PDB entry 7QQY | X-ray diffraction, 1.26 A resolution | chains A and B

Chain A:
Protein: Uncharacterized protein YGR066C
From: Saccharomyces cerevisiae
UniProtKB: P53242 (YG29_YEAST); numbering as in UniProt (aligned over 65-284)
Chain sequence (224 residues; each row starts with the number of its first residue):
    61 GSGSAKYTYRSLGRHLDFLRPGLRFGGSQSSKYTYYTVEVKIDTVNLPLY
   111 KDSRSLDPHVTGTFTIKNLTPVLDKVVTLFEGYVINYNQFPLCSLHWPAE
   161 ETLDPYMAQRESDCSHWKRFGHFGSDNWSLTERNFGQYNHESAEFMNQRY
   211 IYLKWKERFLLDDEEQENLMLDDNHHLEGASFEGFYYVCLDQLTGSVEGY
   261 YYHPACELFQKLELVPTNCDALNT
Not modelled in the structure: 61-63, 70-72, 226-227
Sequence notes: expression tag (61-64)
Swiss-Prot annotation at these positions:
  - natural variant: L231 (deletion: In strain: SK1)

Chain B:
Protein: ECM21
Chain sequence (8 residues; numbered 1 to 8; the number before each row is that of its first residue):
     1 PFITSRPW

Interface between chain A and chain B:
Residue-residue contacts - 35 pairs, chain A then chain B:
  Q89(A) with P1(B), hydrogen bond (side chain-backbone); I3(B)
  Y93(A) with S5(B); P7(B)
  Y96(A) with I3(B), hydrophobic; S5(B); W8(B), hydrogen bond
  F124(A) with P1(B)
  I126(A) with I3(B), hydrophobic
  N128(A) with W8(B)
  L129(A) with I3(B), hydrophobic; S5(B), hydrogen bond (backbone-side chain); W8(B), hydrogen bond (backbone-side chain)
  T130(A) with S5(B); W8(B)
  P131(A) with W8(B), hydrophobic
  E217(A) with P1(B)
  G239(A) with F2(B); I3(B); T4(B), hydrogen bond (backbone-backbone); S5(B)
  A240(A) with P1(B), hydrophobic; F2(B); T4(B), hydrogen bond (backbone-side chain)
  S241(A) with P1(B); F2(B), hydrogen bond (backbone-backbone); T4(B)
  F242(A) with P1(B), hydrophobic
  Y246(A) with P1(B), hydrogen bond (side chain-backbone)
  Y261(A) with P1(B); F2(B), hydrophobic
  C266(A) with F2(B), hydrophobic
  E267(A) with F2(B)
  Q270(A) with F2(B); I3(B), hydrogen bond (side chain-backbone)
Other interface residues (no listed pair), chain A (22 interface residues in all): S90, S91, E243
Other interface residues (no listed pair), chain B (8 interface residues in all): R6

Summary:
22 residues of chain A and 8 residues of chain B are in contact; the contacts include 9 hydrogen bonds. Polar
contacts include Q89(A)-P1(B), Y96(A)-W8(B) and L129(A)-S5(B).
Here chain A is Uncharacterized protein YGR066C (Saccharomyces cerevisiae) and chain B is ECM21. Entry 7QQY
(yeast Gid10 bound to Art2 Pro/N-degron) was determined by X-ray diffraction.
